Entry 3CY5 (X-ray diffraction, 2.00 A resolution); this record covers chains B and D of the 4 polymer chains in the assembly.

[Chain B (and D)]
Name: Hemoglobin subunit beta
Source organism: Bubalus bubalis
Notes: chain D of this document is another copy of the same molecule, construct and numbering; everything in this record applies to it too
Reference sequence: P67820 (HBB_BUBBU); residues 2-146 here correspond to UniProt positions 1-145 (UniProt number = residue number - 1)
Amino-acid sequence (145 residues; numbered 2 to 146; the number before each row is that of its first residue):
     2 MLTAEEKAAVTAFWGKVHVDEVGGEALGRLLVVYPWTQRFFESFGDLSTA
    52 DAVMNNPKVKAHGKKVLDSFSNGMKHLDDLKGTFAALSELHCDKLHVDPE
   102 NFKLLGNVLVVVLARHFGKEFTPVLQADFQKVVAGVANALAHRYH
Ion coordination: heme Fe near His92 (its only coordinating residue here)
Small-molecule neighbours: heme (HEM): Leu31, Thr38, Phe41, Phe42, Phe45, His63, Lys66, Val67, Ser70, Phe71, Phe85, Leu88, Leu91, His92, Leu96, Val98, Asn102, Phe103, Leu106, Gly107, Val137, Leu141
UniProt features mapped onto this chain:
  - binding site (heme b): His63, His92
  - modified residue: Thr12 (Phosphothreonine), Ser44 (Phosphoserine), Lys59 (N6-acetyllysine), Lys82 (N6-acetyllysine), Cys93 (S-nitrosocysteine)

[Interface between chain B and chain D]
Residue-residue contacts (7):
  Met2(B) - Arg144(D)
  Met2(B) - Tyr145(D)
  Met2(B) - His146(D)
  Asn139(B) - His146(D)  hydrogen bond
  Tyr145(B) - Met2(D)
  His146(B) - Met2(D)
  His146(B) - Asn139(D)
Also at the interface, not in a pair above, chain D (6 interface residues in all): His143

[Summary]
4 residues of chain B and 6 residues of chain D are in contact, with 1 hydrogen bond. The hydrogen-bonded pair
is Asn139(B)-His146(D). Ligands of chain B: heme. From UniProt: heme b-binding residues His63(B) and His92(B)
on chain B.
Both chains are Hemoglobin subunit beta (Bubalus bubalis). Entry 3CY5 (Crystal structure determination of
buffalo (Bubalus bubalis) hemoglobin at 2 angstrom resolution) was determined by X-ray diffraction.
